PDB entry 3CYY | X-ray diffraction, 2.40 A resolution | chains A and C of the 4 polymer chains in the assembly

# Chain A
Protein: Tight junction protein ZO-1
Organism: Homo sapiens
Notes: fragment: pdz2 domain
UniProt: Q07157 (ZO1_HUMAN); residue numbers follow UniProt; this construct covers 182-273
Sequence (92 residues; each row starts with the number of its first residue):
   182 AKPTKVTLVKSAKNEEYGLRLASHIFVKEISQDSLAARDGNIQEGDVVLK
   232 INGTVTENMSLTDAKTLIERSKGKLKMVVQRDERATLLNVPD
Not modelled in the structure: 182, 263-273
Sequence notes: engineered mutation Ala-193 (Arg in Q07157)
Curated features (UniProtKB/Swiss-Prot):
  - modified residue: Thr-185 (Phosphothreonine), Ser-212 (Phosphoserine), Ser-241 (Phosphoserine), Thr-267 (Phosphothreonine)
  - mutagenesis: Arg-201 (R201A: Strongly reduced interaction with GJA1), Lys-209 (K209A: Abolishes interaction with GJA1)
Reported in the primary citation:
  - mutagenesis - R193A: unchanged binding to peptide from Gap junction alpha-1 protein (chain C)
  - self-association interface (contacts with another copy of this molecule); pairs are residue here / residue on that copy: Lys-209/Glu-238 (salt bridge)

# Chain C
Protein: peptide from Gap junction alpha-1 protein
UniProt: P08050 (CXA1_RAT); residues 1-9 here correspond to UniProt positions 374-382 (UniProt number = residue number + 373)
Sequence (9 residues; each row starts with the number of its first residue):
     1 RPRPDDLEI

# Interface between chain A and chain C
Pairs across the interface - 9 pairs, chain A then chain C:
  Lys-209(A) with Arg-1(C), hydrogen bond (side chain-backbone); Arg-3(C); Asp-6(C), salt bridge
  Leu-242(A) with Asp-5(C); Leu-7(C)
  Lys-246(A) with Leu-7(C)
  Ile-249(A) with Leu-7(C), hydrophobic; Ile-9(C), hydrophobic
  Leu-256(A) with Ile-9(C), hydrophobic
Interface residues without a listed pair, chain A (6 interface residues in all): Ala-245
Interface features reported in the paper:
  - residue pairs: Lys-246(A)/Leu-7(C)
  - interface residues, chain A: Lys-209(A), Lys-246(A)
  - hot spots on chain A (mutagenesis) - K209A: abolished binding to peptide from Gap junction alpha-1 protein (chain C)
  - hot spots on chain A (mutagenesis) - R201A (8-fold): decreased binding to peptide from Gap junction alpha-1 protein (chain C)

# Summary
Chain A and chain C each contribute 6 residues to their interface; the contacts include 1 hydrogen bond and 1
salt bridge. Polar pairs include Lys-209(A)/Asp-6(C) and Lys-209(A)/Arg-1(C). The authors report a contact
between Lys-246(A) and Leu-7(C). From the paper: K209A of chain A abolishes binding to peptide from Gap
junction alpha-1 protein (chain C); interface residues Lys-209(A) and Lys-246(A); 3 substitutions were tested
in all.
Chain A is Tight junction protein ZO-1 (Homo sapiens) and chain C is peptide from Gap junction alpha-1
protein; the structure, The crystal structure of ZO-1 PDZ2 in complex with the Cx43 peptide, was determined by
X-ray diffraction.
